PDB entry 7ABR | electron microscopy, 3.70 A resolution | chains A and B of the 7 polymer chains in the assembly

[Chain A (and B)]
Protein: Negative regulator of genetic competence ClpC/MecB
Organism: Bacillus subtilis (strain 168)
Notes: chain B of this document is another copy of the same molecule, construct and numbering; everything in this record applies to it too
UniProtKB: P37571 (CLPC_BACSU); numbering as in UniProt (aligned over 1-810)
Amino-acid sequence (818 residues; each row starts with the number of its first residue):
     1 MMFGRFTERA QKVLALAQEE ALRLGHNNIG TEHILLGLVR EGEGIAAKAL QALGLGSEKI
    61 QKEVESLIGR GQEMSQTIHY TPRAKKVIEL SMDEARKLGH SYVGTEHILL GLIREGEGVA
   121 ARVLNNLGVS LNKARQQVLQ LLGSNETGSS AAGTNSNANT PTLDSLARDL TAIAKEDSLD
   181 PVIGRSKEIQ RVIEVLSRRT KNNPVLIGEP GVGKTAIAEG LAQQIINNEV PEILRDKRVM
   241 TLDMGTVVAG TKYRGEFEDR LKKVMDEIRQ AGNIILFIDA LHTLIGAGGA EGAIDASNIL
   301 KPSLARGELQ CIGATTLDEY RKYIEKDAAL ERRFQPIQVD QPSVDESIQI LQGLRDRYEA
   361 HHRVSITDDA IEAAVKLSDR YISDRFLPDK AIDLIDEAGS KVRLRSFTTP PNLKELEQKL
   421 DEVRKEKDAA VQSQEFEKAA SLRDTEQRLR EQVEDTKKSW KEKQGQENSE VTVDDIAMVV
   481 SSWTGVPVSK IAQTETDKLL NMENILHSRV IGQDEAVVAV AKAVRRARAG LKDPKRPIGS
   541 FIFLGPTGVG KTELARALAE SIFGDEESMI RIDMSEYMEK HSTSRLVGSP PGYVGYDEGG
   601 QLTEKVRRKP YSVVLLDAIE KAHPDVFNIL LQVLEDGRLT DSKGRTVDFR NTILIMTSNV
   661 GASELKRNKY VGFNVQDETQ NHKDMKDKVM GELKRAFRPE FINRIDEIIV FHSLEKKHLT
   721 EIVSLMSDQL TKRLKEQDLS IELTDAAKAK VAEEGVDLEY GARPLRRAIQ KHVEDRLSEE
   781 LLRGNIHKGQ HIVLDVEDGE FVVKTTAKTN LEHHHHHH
Not modelled in the structure: 1-157, 409-468, 666-680, 807-818 (chain B: 1-157, 409-466, 661-678, 808-818)
Construct notes: engineered mutation Ala280 (Glu in P37571), Ala618 (Glu in P37571); expression tag (811-818)
Swiss-Prot annotation at these positions:
  - binding site (ATP): Gly208 to Thr215, Gly545 to Thr552
Small-molecule neighbours:
  - ADP (adenosine-5'-diphosphate), molecule 1: Asp180, Pro181, Val182, Ile183, Arg185, Glu209, Pro210, Gly211, Val212, Gly213, Lys214, Thr215, Ala216, Asp279, Ile350, Pro388, Asp389, Ile392
  - ADP, molecule 2: Arg509, Val510, Ile511, Gly512, Gln513, Thr547, Gly548, Val549, Gly550, Lys551, Thr552, Glu553, Glu715, Ile722, Met726, Arg763
  - ATP (adenosine-5'-triphosphate): Thr200, Arg306, Ala329, Arg332, Arg333
From the paper describing this entry:
  - binding site for ATP: Arg332, Arg333, Arg704
  - mutagenesis - E280A/E618A: abolished catalytic activity on ATP (citing earlier work)

[Chain A / chain B interface]
Pairs across the interface (91):
  Gln190(A) with Leu404(B)
  Arg191(A) with Glu397(B), salt bridge
  Glu194(A) with Glu397(B); Ser400(B), hydrogen bond (backbone-side chain); Lys401(B), salt bridge; Leu404(B)
  Ser197(A) with His361(B), hydrogen bond (backbone-side chain); Ser400(B)
  Arg198(A) with His361(B), hydrogen bond (backbone-side chain); Asp393(B), salt bridge; Asp396(B), salt bridge; Glu397(B), salt bridge
  Arg199(A) with Asp180(B), salt bridge; Tyr358(B); His361(B); Asp396(B), hydrogen bond (backbone-side chain)
  Thr200(A) with Tyr358(B); Asp396(B)
  Lys201(A) with Arg385(B); Asp389(B), salt bridge; Asp393(B), salt bridge
  Pro231(A) with Leu404(B), hydrophobic
  Tyr253(A) with Lys252(B)
  Arg254(A) with Thr251(B); Lys252(B); Tyr253(B), hydrogen bond (side chain-backbone); Arg254(B); Phe257(B); Glu258(B), salt bridge; Ala290(B)
  Gly255(A) with Val248(B); Ala249(B); Lys252(B)
  Glu256(A) with Lys252(B)
  Glu258(A) with Val248(B)
  Asp259(A) with Ala249(B)
  Lys262(A) with Thr246(B); Ala249(B)
  Arg269(A) with Arg168(B)
  Glu291(A) with Tyr323(B), hydrogen bond (backbone-side chain)
  Gly292(A) with His282(B); Ile285(B)
  Ile294(A) with Met244(B), hydrophobic; Gly245(B); Ala287(B), hydrophobic
  Asn298(A) with His282(B); Thr283(B)
  Ile299(A) with Gly245(B)
  Arg306(A) with Asp180(B), salt bridge; Thr215(B), hydrogen bond; Ala216(B); Glu219(B), salt bridge
  Arg321(A) with Arg608(B)
  Ala328(A) with Pro210(B)
  Glu331(A) with Asp384(B); Arg385(B)
  Arg332(A) with Arg385(B); Asp389(B), salt bridge
  Arg525(A) with Leu782(B)
  Arg526(A) with Ser778(B); Glu779(B), salt bridge
  Ala529(A) with Leu781(B); Leu782(B)
  Gly530(A) with Ser778(B)
  Leu531(A) with Arg733(B); Leu734(B), hydrophobic; Glu774(B)
  Lys532(A) with Arg733(B); Glu774(B), hydrogen bond (backbone-side chain)
  Asp533(A) with Arg733(B)
  Lys580(A) with Met578(B)
  His581(A) with Glu579(B), salt bridge
  Pro591(A) with Ser584(B); Ser589(B); Val594(B); Gly595(B)
  Gly592(A) with Ser584(B); Ser589(B); Val594(B)
  Tyr593(A) with His581(B)
  Tyr596(A) with Val594(B), hydrophobic; Gly595(B); Glu598(B)
  Asn628(A) with Ser575(B)
  Thr640(A) with Lys605(B)
  Asp641(A) with Glu576(B)
  Ser642(A) with Gln601(B)
  Gly644(A) with Gln601(B)
  Asn703(A) with Tyr760(B); Arg767(B), hydrogen bond (backbone-side chain)
  Arg704(A) with Arg763(B)
Also at the interface, not in a pair above, chain A (61 interface residues in all): Val195, Glu229, Ala293, Pro302, Glu308, Asp327, Ala329, Phe334, Pro590, Asp597, Gln632, Glu635, Glu700, Asp706
Also at the interface, not in a pair above, chain B (73 interface residues in all): Gly211, Asp243, Glu256, Asp279, Gly286, Thr316, Arg357, His362, Phe407, Asp573, Ser582, Arg585, Leu739, Gln770, Lys771, Asp775

[In short]
The interface between chain A and chain B involves 61 residues on one side and 73 on the other; the contacts
include 9 hydrogen bonds and 14 salt bridges. Polar contacts include Arg191(A)-Glu397(B), Glu194(A)-Lys401(B)
and Arg198(A)-Asp393(B). From the paper: a binding site for ATP at Arg332(A), Arg333(A) and Arg704(A);
E280A/E618A of chain A abolish catalytic activity on ATP.
Both chains are Negative regulator of genetic competence ClpC/MecB (Bacillus subtilis (strain 168)). Entry
7ABR (Cryo-EM structure of B. subtilis ClpC (DWB mutant) hexamer bound to a substrate polypeptide) was
determined by electron microscopy, deposited together with 7AA4.
